Entry 7QBE (X-ray diffraction, 3.00 A resolution); this record covers chains A and E of the 3 polymer chains in the assembly.

== Chain A ==
Name: Transcobalamin-2
Source organism: Homo sapiens
UniProtKB: P20062 (TCO2_HUMAN); residues 1-409 here correspond to UniProt positions 19-427 (UniProt number = residue number + 18)
Chain sequence (409 residues; numbered 1 to 409; the number before each row is that of its first residue):
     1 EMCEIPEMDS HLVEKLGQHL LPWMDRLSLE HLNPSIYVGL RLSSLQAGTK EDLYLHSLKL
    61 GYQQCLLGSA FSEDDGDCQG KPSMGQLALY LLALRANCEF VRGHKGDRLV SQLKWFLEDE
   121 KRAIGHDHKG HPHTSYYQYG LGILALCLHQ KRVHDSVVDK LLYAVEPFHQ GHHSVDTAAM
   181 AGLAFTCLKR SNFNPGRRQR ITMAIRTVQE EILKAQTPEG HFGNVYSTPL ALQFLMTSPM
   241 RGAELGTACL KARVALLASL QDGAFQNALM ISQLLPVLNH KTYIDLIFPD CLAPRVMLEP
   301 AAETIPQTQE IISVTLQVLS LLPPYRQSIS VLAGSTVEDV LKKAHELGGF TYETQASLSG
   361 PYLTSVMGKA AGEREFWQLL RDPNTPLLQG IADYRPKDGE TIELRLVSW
Not modelled in the structure: 69-77, 303-308
Construct notes: conflict Gln209 (Arg227 in P20062)
UniProt features mapped onto this chain:
  - binding site (cob(II)alamin): Gln86, Thr134 to Gln138, His172 to Asp176, Asn224, Ser227, Gln273, Trp377 to Leu379
Disulfide bonds: Cys3-Cys249, Cys65-Cys78, Cys98-Cys291, Cys147-Cys187
Small-molecule neighbours: cyanocobalamin (CNC): Gly85, Gln86, Leu89, Thr134, Ser135, Tyr137, Gln138, Leu141, Ser174, Asp176, Thr177, Asn224, Tyr226, Ser227, Leu230, Asn267, Leu269, Met270, Gln273, Ser357, Leu358, Ser359, Gly360, Pro361, Tyr362, Leu363, Phe376, Trp377, Gln378, Leu379, Pro386, Leu387, Leu388, Gln389, Gly390, Trp409
From the paper describing this entry:
  - conformationally variable residues (loop rearrangement): His173

== Chain E ==
Name: Anti-transcobalamin-2 nanobody TC-Nb11
Source organism: Vicugna pacos
Notes: antibody fragment or engineered binder
Chain sequence (133 residues; each row starts with the number of its first residue):
    23 QLQLVESGGG LVQAGGSLRL SCTASGRTGT MGWFRQGPGK EREFVASHKW VAGSTYYADS
    83 VKGRFTISRD NAKNTLYLQM NSLKSEDTAV YYCAASSQIF YGATTSIKDF NSWGKGTRVT
   143 VSSHHHHHHE PEA
Not modelled in the structure: 23, 147-155
Disulfide bonds: Cys44-Cys115

== How chain A and chain E interact ==
Contacting residue pairs - 36 pairs, chain A then chain E:
  Val165(A) - Tyr123(E)  hydrogen bond (backbone-side chain)
  Pro167(A) - Tyr78(E)  hydrophobic
  Pro167(A) - Ala125(E)
  Phe168(A) - Phe66(E)  hydrophobic
  Phe168(A) - Tyr78(E)  hydrophobic
  Phe168(A) - Tyr79(E)
  Phe168(A) - Ala125(E)  hydrophobic
  Phe168(A) - Thr127(E)
  Gln170(A) - Ala125(E)  hydrogen bond (side chain-backbone)
  Gln170(A) - Thr126(E)
  Gln170(A) - Thr127(E)
  Gln170(A) - Ser128(E)
  His172(A) - Tyr123(E)
  His173(A) - Phe122(E)
  His173(A) - Tyr123(E)  hydrogen bond (backbone-backbone)
  His173(A) - Asp131(E)
  Ser174(A) - Tyr123(E)
  Val175(A) - Tyr123(E)
  Ala178(A) - Tyr123(E)  hydrophobic
  Val208(A) - Tyr123(E)
  Glu211(A) - Tyr78(E)  hydrogen bond
  Glu211(A) - Tyr123(E)
  Glu211(A) - Gly124(E)
  Leu213(A) - Val73(E)
  Lys214(A) - Lys71(E)
  Lys214(A) - Val73(E)
  Lys214(A) - Gly75(E)
  Lys214(A) - Tyr78(E)
  Ala215(A) - Ile121(E)  hydrophobic
  Ala215(A) - Phe122(E)
  Gln216(A) - Ile121(E)
  Pro218(A) - Arg49(E)
  Pro218(A) - Trp72(E)  hydrophobic
  Gly223(A) - Ile121(E)
  Asn384(A) - Asn133(E)
  Pro386(A) - Gln120(E)
Also at the interface, not in a pair above, chain A (22 interface residues in all): Thr207, Ile212, Thr217
Also at the interface, not in a pair above, chain E (20 interface residues in all): Ser76
From the paper, about this interface:
  - epitope / paratope residues, chain A: His173(A)

== Overview ==
Chain A and chain E form an interface of 22 and 20 residues respectively, with 4 hydrogen bonds. Among the
polar pairs are Val165(A)-Tyr123(E), Gln170(A)-Ala125(E) and Glu211(A)-Tyr78(E). Bound to chain A:
cyanocobalamin. UniProt lists 17 cob(II)alamin-binding residues on chain A. From the paper: the
epitope/paratope residue His173(A); conformational variability at His173(A).
Here chain A is Transcobalamin-2 (Homo sapiens) and chain E is Anti-transcobalamin-2 nanobody TC-Nb11 (Vicugna
pacos). Entry 7QBE (TC:CD320 in complex with nanobody TC-Nb11) was determined by X-ray diffraction (same
publication as 7QBD, 7QBF and 7QBG).
